4RJ5 - chain A; structure by X-ray diffraction, 3.10 A resolution.

Chain A:
Protein: Epidermal growth factor receptor
Organism: Homo sapiens
Notes: EC 2.7.10.1; fragment: kinase domain
Reference sequence: P00533 (EGFR_HUMAN); numbering as in UniProt (aligned over 695-1022)
Amino-acid sequence (331 residues; each row starts with the number of its first residue):
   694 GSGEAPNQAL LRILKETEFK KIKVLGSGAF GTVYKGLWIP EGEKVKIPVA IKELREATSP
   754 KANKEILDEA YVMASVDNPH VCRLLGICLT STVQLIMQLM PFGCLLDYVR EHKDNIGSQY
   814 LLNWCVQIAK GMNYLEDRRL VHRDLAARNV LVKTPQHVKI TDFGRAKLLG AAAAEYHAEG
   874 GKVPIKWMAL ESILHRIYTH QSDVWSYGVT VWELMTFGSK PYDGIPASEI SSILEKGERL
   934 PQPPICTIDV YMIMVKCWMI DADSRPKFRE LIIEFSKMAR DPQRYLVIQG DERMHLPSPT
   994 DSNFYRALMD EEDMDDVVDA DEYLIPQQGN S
Disordered / not traced: 694-696, 747-750, 860-875, 999-1005, 1020-1024
Construct notes: expression tag (694, 1023-1024); engineered mutation M790 (Thr in P00533), R858 (Leu in P00533), A865 (Glu in P00533), A866 (Glu in P00533), A867 (Lys in P00533)
UniProt features mapped onto this chain:
  - active site: D837 (Proton acceptor)
  - binding site (ATP): L718 to V726, K745, D855
  - site: Y1016 (Important for interaction with PIK3C2B)
  - modified residue: S695 (Phosphoserine), K745 (N6-(2-hydroxyisobutyryl)lysine), Y869 (Phosphotyrosine), S991 (Phosphoserine), S995 (Phosphoserine), Y998 (Phosphotyrosine), Y1016 (Phosphotyrosine)
  - cross-link (Glycyl lysine isopeptide (Lys-Gly)): K716 (interchain with G-Cter in ubiquitin), K737 (interchain with G-Cter in ubiquitin), K754 (interchain with G-Cter in ubiquitin), K757 (interchain with G-Cter in ubiquitin), K929 (interchain with G-Cter in ubiquitin), K960 (interchain with G-Cter in ubiquitin), K970 (interchain with G-Cter in ubiquitin)
  - natural variant: E709 (E709A: Found in a lung cancer sample; E709G: Found in a lung cancer sample; E709K: Found in a lung cancer sample), G719 (G719A: Found in a lung cancer sample; G719C: Found in a lung cancer sample; G719D: Found in a lung cancer sample; G719S: Found in a lung cancer sample), G724 (G724S: Found in a lung cancer sample), E734 (E734K: Found in a lung cancer sample), E746 to S752 (sequence variant, change not given here; Found in a lung cancer sample), E746 to T751 (sequence variant, change not given here; Found in a lung cancer sample), E746 to A750 (deletion: Found in a lung cancer sample), E746 (deletion: Found in a lung cancer sample), L747 to T751 (deletion: Found in a lung cancer sample), L747 to E749 (deletion: Found in a lung cancer sample), L747 (L747F: Found in a lung cancer sample), R748 (R748P: Found in a lung cancer sample), 12 further natural variant entries in UniProt
  - mutagenesis: P699 (P699A: Reduced phosphorylation), N700 (N700A: Abolishes phosphorylation), L704 (L704A: Abolishes phosphorylation), R705 (R705A: Abolishes phosphorylation), I706 (I706A: Abolishes phosphorylation), K745 (K745A/M: Abolishes kinase activity), D974 (D974A: Strongly reduced phosphorylation), R977 (R977A: Reduced phosphorylation), E1005 to D1006 (Constitutively activated kinase), Y1016 (Y1016F: 50% decrease in interaction with PIK3C2B. 65% decrease in interaction with PIK3C2B; when associated with F-1197. Abolishes interaction with PIK3C2B; when associated with F-1197 and F-1092)
Residues lining bound ligands: 3QY (N-[2-(4-methoxypiperidin-1-yl)pyrimidin-4-yl]-2-(1H-pyrazol-4-yl)-1H-pyrrolo[3,2-c]pyridin-6-amine): L718, G719, F723, V726, A743, K745, E762, M766, M790, Q791, L792, M793, P794, G796, L844, T854, D855
What the authors report for this chain:
  - binding site for 3QY: K745, E762

Overview:
Chain A binds compound 3QY. UniProt lists active-site residue D837, 11 ATP-binding residues and 11 mutagenesis
sites. The paper reports a binding site for 3QY at K745 and E762.
Chain A is Epidermal growth factor receptor (Homo sapiens); the structure, EGFR kinase (T790M/L858R) with
inhibitor compound 5, was determined by X-ray diffraction, deposited together with 4RJ3, 4RJ4, 4RJ6, 4RJ7 and
4RJ8.
